PDB entry 6HKU | X-ray diffraction, 1.98 A resolution | chains A and B of the 5 polymer chains in the assembly

== Chain A (and B) ==
Protein: Capsid protein VP1
From: Trichodysplasia spinulosa-associated polyomavirus
Notes: chain B of this document is another copy of the same molecule, construct and numbering; everything in this record applies to it too
UniProtKB: E2ESL7 (E2ESL7_9POLY); residues 32-303 here correspond to UniProt positions 33-304 (UniProt number = residue number + 1)
Sequence (272 residues; each row starts with the number of its first residue):
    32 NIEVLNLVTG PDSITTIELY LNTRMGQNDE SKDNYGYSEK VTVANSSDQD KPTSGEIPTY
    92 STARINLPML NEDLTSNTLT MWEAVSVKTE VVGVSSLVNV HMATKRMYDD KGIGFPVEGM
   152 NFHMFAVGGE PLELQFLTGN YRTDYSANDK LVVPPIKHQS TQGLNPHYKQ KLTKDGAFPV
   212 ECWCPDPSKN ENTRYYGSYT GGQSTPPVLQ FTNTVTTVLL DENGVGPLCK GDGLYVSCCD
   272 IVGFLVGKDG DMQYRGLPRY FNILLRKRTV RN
Differences from the reference sequence: conflict Ser-107 (Cys108 in E2ESL7)

== Chain A / chain B interface ==
Residue-residue contacts (128):
  Glu-49(A) with Ser-219(B)
  Tyr-51(A) with Leu-195(B), hydrophobic; Pro-197(B)
  Asn-53(A) with Gly-194(B); Leu-195(B), hydrogen bond (side chain-backbone)
  Glu-61(A) with His-189(B); Gln-190(B); Ser-191(B), hydrogen bond (backbone-backbone)
  Ser-62(A) with Gln-190(B), hydrogen bond (backbone-side chain)
  Lys-63(A) with Gln-190(B)
  Asp-64(A) with Tyr-172(B), hydrogen bond; Arg-173(B), salt bridge; Gln-190(B)
  Asn-65(A) with Gln-193(B)
  Tyr-66(A) with Gln-190(B); Ser-191(B); Gln-193(B), hydrogen bond (backbone-side chain); Gly-194(B)
  Tyr-68(A) with Gly-170(B), hydrogen bond (side chain-backbone); Gln-193(B)
  Glu-121(A) with Pro-218(B); Tyr-226(B), hydrogen bond
  Val-123(A) with Leu-195(B), hydrophobic; Cys-215(B), hydrophobic; Pro-218(B), hydrophobic
  Gly-124(A) with Cys-215(B), hydrogen bond (backbone-side chain)
  Val-125(A) with Tyr-230(B), hydrophobic
  Ser-126(A) with Tyr-91(B); Phe-153(B); Val-211(B), hydrogen bond (side chain-backbone); Glu-212(B); Trp-214(B), hydrogen bond (side chain-backbone); Cys-215(B)
  Ser-127(A) with Leu-168(B); Glu-212(B)
  Leu-128(A) with Met-151(B); Tyr-230(B), hydrogen bond (backbone-side chain)
  Val-129(A) with Met-151(B), hydrophobic; Phe-153(B), hydrophobic; Val-211(B), hydrophobic; Glu-212(B); Tyr-230(B), hydrophobic; Ile-272(B), hydrophobic; Tyr-285(B)
  Asn-130(A) with Glu-212(B); Tyr-285(B)
  Val-131(A) with Val-72(B); Val-74(B); Met-151(B), hydrophobic; Phe-275(B), hydrophobic; Tyr-285(B)
  His-132(A) with Thr-73(B); Val-74(B); Ala-75(B), hydrogen bond (backbone-backbone); Asp-81(B), salt bridge; Pro-83(B); Glu-87(B); Ile-88(B); Thr-174(B); Glu-212(B), salt bridge
  Met-133(A) with Val-74(B); Ala-75(B); Asp-81(B); Gly-170(B)
  Ala-134(A) with Ala-75(B); Asn-76(B); Ser-77(B); Ser-78(B)
  Thr-135(A) with Val-74(B)
  Arg-137(A) with Val-72(B); Val-74(B)
  Met-138(A) with Gln-234(B); Ser-235(B); Met-283(B), hydrophobic
  Tyr-139(A) with Lys-136(B); Phe-146(B); Ser-235(B); Val-277(B), hydrophobic; Gly-281(B); Met-283(B), hydrophobic
  Lys-142(A) with Asp-280(B); Gly-281(B); Asp-282(B)
  Gly-143(A) with Val-74(B); Gly-281(B), hydrogen bond (backbone-backbone); Met-283(B)
  Ile-144(A) with Val-72(B), hydrophobic; Phe-275(B), hydrophobic; Met-283(B), hydrogen bond (backbone-side chain)
  Gly-145(A) with Val-74(B)
  Phe-146(A) with Gln-234(B)
  Pro-147(A) with Gly-233(B)
  Glu-149(A) with Gly-233(B); Gln-234(B), hydrogen bond
  Pro-237(A) with Gly-232(B); Gly-233(B); Thr-236(B)
  Pro-238(A) with Tyr-230(B); Thr-231(B); Gly-232(B), hydrogen bond (backbone-backbone); Gly-233(B)
  Val-239(A) with Tyr-230(B)
  Leu-240(A) with Ser-229(B); Tyr-230(B), hydrogen bond (backbone-backbone)
  Gln-241(A) with Gly-228(B)
  Phe-242(A) with Phe-153(B), hydrophobic; Pro-216(B), hydrophobic; Tyr-227(B); Gly-228(B), hydrogen bond (backbone-backbone); Ser-229(B)
  Thr-243(A) with Tyr-226(B), hydrogen bond (side chain-backbone); Tyr-227(B)
  Asn-244(A) with Asn-221(B), hydrogen bond (side chain-backbone); Thr-224(B), hydrogen bond (side chain-backbone); Arg-225(B); Tyr-226(B), hydrogen bond (side chain-backbone)
  Thr-245(A) with Tyr-227(B)
  Lys-279(A) with Val-74(B); Ala-75(B), hydrogen bond (side chain-backbone); Asn-76(B)
  Arg-286(A) with Leu-168(B); Thr-169(B), hydrogen bond (side chain-backbone); Gly-170(B); Gln-193(B), hydrogen bond (side chain-backbone)
  Pro-289(A) with Leu-168(B), hydrophobic; Leu-195(B), hydrophobic
  Tyr-291(A) with Pro-218(B), hydrogen bond (side chain-backbone); Ser-219(B)
Other interface residues (no listed pair), chain A (49 interface residues in all): Val-148, Leu-288
Other interface residues (no listed pair), chain B (62 interface residues in all): Glu-149, Met-155, Gln-166, Asn-171

== Summary ==
Chain A and chain B form an interface of 49 and 62 residues respectively; the contacts include 26 hydrogen
bonds and 3 salt bridges. Polar contacts include Asp-64(A)/Arg-173(B), His-132(A)/Asp-81(B) and
His-132(A)/Glu-212(B).
Chain A and chain B are both Capsid protein VP1 (Trichodysplasia spinulosa-associated polyomavirus); the
structure, Trichodysplasia spinulosa-associated polyomavirus (TSPyV) VP1 in complex with sialylated precision
glycooligomers, was determined by X-ray diffraction together with 6HKV from the same study.
